1UOB - chain A; structure by X-ray diffraction, 1.70 A resolution.

[Chain A]
Protein: Deacetoxycephalosporin C synthetase
Source organism: Streptomyces clavuligerus
Notes: EC 1.14.20.1
UniProt: P18548 (CEFE_STRCL); numbering as in UniProt (aligned over 1-311)
Chain sequence (311 residues; numbered 1 to 311; the number before each row is that of its first residue):
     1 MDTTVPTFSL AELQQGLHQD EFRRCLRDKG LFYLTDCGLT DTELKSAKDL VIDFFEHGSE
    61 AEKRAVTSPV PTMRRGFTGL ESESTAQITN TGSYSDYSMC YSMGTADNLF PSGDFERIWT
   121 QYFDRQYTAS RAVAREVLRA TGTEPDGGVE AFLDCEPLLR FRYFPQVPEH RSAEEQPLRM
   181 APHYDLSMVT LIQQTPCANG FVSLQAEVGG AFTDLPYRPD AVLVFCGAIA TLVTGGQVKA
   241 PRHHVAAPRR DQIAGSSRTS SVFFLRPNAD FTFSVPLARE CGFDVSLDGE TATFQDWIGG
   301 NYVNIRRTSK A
Unresolved in the structure: 80-96, 168-177, 310-311
Ion coordination: Fe2+: His-183, Asp-185, His-243 (together with 2-oxoglutaric acid, penicillin g)
Residues lining bound ligands:
  - 2-oxoglutaric acid (AKG): Arg-162, Phe-164, Met-180, His-183, Asp-185, Ile-192, Leu-204, His-243, Val-245, Arg-258, Ser-260, Val-262, Phe-264, Ile-305
  - 2-oxoglutaric acid / penicillin g: Met-73, Ser-102, Leu-158, Leu-159, Arg-160, Arg-162, Phe-164, Met-180, His-183, Asp-185, Thr-190, Ile-192, Leu-204, Phe-225, His-243, Val-245, Arg-258, Ser-260, Val-262, Phe-264, Asn-304, Ile-305
  - penicillin g (PNN): Met-73, Ser-102, Leu-158, Leu-159, Arg-160, Arg-162, Phe-164, Met-180, His-183, Asp-185, Thr-190, Ile-192, Leu-204, Phe-225, His-243, Val-245, Arg-258, Ser-260, Val-262, Phe-264, Asn-304, Ile-305
Reported in the primary citation:
  - Fe2+ coordination: His-243

[In short]
Chain A binds penicillin g, 2-oxoglutaric acid and 2-oxoglutaric acid / penicillin g. His-183, Asp-185 and
His-243 form the Fe2+ site. From the paper: Fe2+ coordination by His-243.
Chain A is Deacetoxycephalosporin C synthetase (Streptomyces clavuligerus); the structure,
Deacetoxycephalosporin C synthase complexed with 2-oxoglutarate and penicillin G, was determined by X-ray
diffraction together with 1UNB, 1UOF, 1UOG and 1UO9 from the same study.
